PDB entry 5LNS | X-ray diffraction, 1.91 A resolution | chains A and C of the 4 polymer chains in the assembly

== Chain A (and C) ==
Name: Pyridoxal 5'-phosphate synthase subunit PDX1.3
From: Arabidopsis thaliana
Notes: EC 4.3.3.6; fragment: PLP synthase subunit Pdx1.3; chain C of this document is another copy of the same molecule, construct and numbering; everything in this record applies to it too
Reference sequence: Q8L940 (PDX13_ARATH); residues 2-310 here correspond to UniProt positions 1-309 (UniProt number = residue number - 1)
Sequence (316 residues; each row starts with the number of its first residue):
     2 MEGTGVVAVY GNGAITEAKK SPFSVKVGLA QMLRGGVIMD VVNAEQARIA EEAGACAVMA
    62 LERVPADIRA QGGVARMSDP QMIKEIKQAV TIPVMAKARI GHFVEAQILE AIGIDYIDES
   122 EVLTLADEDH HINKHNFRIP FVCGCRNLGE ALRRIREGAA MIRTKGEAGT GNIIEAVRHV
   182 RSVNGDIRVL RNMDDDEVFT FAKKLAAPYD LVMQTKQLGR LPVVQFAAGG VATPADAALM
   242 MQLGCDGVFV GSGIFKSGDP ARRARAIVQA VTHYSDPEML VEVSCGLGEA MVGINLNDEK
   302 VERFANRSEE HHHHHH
Disordered / not traced: 2-21, 297-317
Sequence notes: expression tag (311-317)
Swiss-Prot annotation at these positions:
  - active site: Lys98 (Schiff-base intermediate with D-ribose 5-phosphate)
  - binding site (D-ribose 5-phosphate): Asp41, Gly170, Gly231, Gly252, Ser253
  - binding site (D-glyceraldehyde 3-phosphate): Arg182
  - modified residue: Met2 (N-acetylmethionine)
Glycans and other covalent adducts: ribulose-5-phosphate (5RP) linked to Lys98
Residues lining bound ligands: ribulose-5-phosphate (5RP): Asp41, Met60, Pro66, Asp119, Ser121, Val123, Arg164, Glu168, Ala169, Gly170, Thr171, Ala229, Gly230, Gly231, Val232, Phe250, Val251, Gly252, Ser253
Reported in the primary citation:
  - binding site for ribulose-5-phosphate: Lys98
  - catalytic residues: Lys98

== Chain A / chain C interface ==
Contacting residue pairs - 11 pairs, chain A then chain C:
  Arg182(A) - Asp195(C)  salt bridge
  Arg182(A) - Glu198(C)  salt bridge
  Arg189(A) - Asn193(C)  hydrogen bond (backbone-side chain)
  Arg189(A) - Asp195(C)
  Val190(A) - Val190(C)  hydrophobic
  Arg192(A) - Asn193(C)
  Asn193(A) - Arg189(C)  hydrogen bond (side chain-backbone)
  Asn193(A) - Arg192(C)  hydrogen bond
  Asn193(A) - Asn193(C)
  Asp195(A) - Arg182(C)  salt bridge
  Glu198(A) - Arg182(C)  salt bridge

== Summary ==
The chain A/chain C interface involves 7 residues from each chain; the contacts include 3 hydrogen bonds and 4
salt bridges. Polar pairs include Arg182(A)-Asp195(C), Arg182(A)-Glu198(C) and Arg189(A)-Asn193(C). Covalently
linked ribulose-5-phosphate: at Lys98(A). From the paper: the catalytic residue Lys98(A); a binding site for
ribulose-5-phosphate at Lys98(A).
Chain A and chain C are both Pyridoxal 5'-phosphate synthase subunit PDX1.3 (Arabidopsis thaliana); the
structure, Crystal structure of Arabidopsis thaliana Pdx1-R5P complex, was determined by X-ray diffraction
(same publication as 5LNT, 5LNU, 5LNV and 5LNW).
